PDB entry 7B2H | X-ray diffraction, 2.12 A resolution | chains A and D of the 6 polymer chains in the assembly

Chain A (and D):
Molecule: Methyl-coenzyme M reductase I subunit alpha
From: Methanothermobacter marburgensis (strain ATCC BAA-927 / DSM 2133 / JCM 14651 / NBRC 100331 / OCM 82 / Marburg)
Notes: EC 2.8.4.1; engineered mutation(s): wild-type; chain D of this document is another copy of the same molecule, construct and numbering; everything in this record applies to it too
Reference sequence: P11558 (MCRA_METTM); numbering as in UniProt (aligned over 1-550)
Chain sequence (550 residues; row label = number of the first residue in the row):
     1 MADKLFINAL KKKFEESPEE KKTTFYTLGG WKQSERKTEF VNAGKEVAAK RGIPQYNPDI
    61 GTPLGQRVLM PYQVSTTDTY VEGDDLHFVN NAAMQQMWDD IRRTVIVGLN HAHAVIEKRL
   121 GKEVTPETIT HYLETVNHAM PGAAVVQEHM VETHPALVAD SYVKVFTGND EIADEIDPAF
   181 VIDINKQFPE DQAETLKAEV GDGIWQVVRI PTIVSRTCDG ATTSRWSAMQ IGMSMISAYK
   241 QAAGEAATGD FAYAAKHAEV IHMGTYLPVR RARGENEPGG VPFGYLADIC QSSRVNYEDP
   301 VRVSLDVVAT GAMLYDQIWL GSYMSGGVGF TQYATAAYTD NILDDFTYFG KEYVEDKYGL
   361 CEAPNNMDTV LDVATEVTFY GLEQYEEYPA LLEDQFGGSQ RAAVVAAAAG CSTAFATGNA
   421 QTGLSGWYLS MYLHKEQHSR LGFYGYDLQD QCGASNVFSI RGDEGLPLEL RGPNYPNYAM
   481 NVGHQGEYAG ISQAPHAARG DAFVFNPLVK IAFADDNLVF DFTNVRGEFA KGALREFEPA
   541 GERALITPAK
Unresolved in the structure: 1-2 (chain D: 1-2, 550)
Modified residues: H257 (N1-methylated histidine; MHS); R271 (5-methyl-arginine; AGM); Q400 (2-methyl-glutamine; MGN); G445 (thioglycin; GL3); D450 (didehydroaspartate; DYA); C452 (S-methylcysteine; SMC)
Curated features (UniProtKB/Swiss-Prot):
  - binding site (coenzyme F430): Q147
  - binding site (coenzyme B): R225, K256, H257, R270
  - binding site (coenzyme M): Y333, Y444
  - modified residue: H257 (Pros-methylhistidine), R271 (5-methylarginine), G445 (1-thioglycine), C452 (S-methylcysteine)
Bound ions: Mg2+ site 1: E19 (shared with E127(D) of chain D); Mg2+ site 2: E20 (shared with D202(D) of chain D); K+ site 1: P58, I60, T62; K+ site 2: A144 (shared with I60(D), T62(D) of chain D); factor 430 Ni near Q147 (its only coordinating residue here); K+ site 3: S215, R216, C218 (shared with S215(D), R216(D), C218(D) of chain D); Mg2+ site 3: V269 (shared with E275(D) of chain D); Mg2+ site 4 near D356 (its only coordinating residue here)
Residues lining bound ligands:
  - 1-thioethanesulfonic acid (COM): Y333, F443, Y444
  - factor 430 (F43), molecule 1: A143, A144, V145, V146, Q147, M150, V151, M229, Q230, M233, I236, A243, G244
  - factor 430 (F43), molecule 2: G326, G327, V328, G329, F330, T331, Q332, Y333, F396, G397, S399, Q400, G442, F443
  - Coenzyme B (TP7), molecule 1: R225, K256, H257
  - Coenzyme B (TP7), molecule 2: R270, R271, L320, M324, S325, F330, F443, A479, M480, N481, V482
  - xenon (XE), molecule 1: Q192, S293, Y297, H496, A497, G500, D501
  - xenon (XE), molecule 2: I460, R461, G462

How chain A and chain D interact:
Pairs across the interface (271; chain A residue first):
  K37(A) - M150(D)  hydrogen bond (side chain-backbone)
  K37(A) - V151(D)
  K37(A) - E152(D)  salt bridge
  E39(A) - H154(D)  salt bridge
  F40(A) - E152(D)
  F40(A) - T153(D)
  F40(A) - H154(D)
  F40(A) - P155(D)
  A43(A) - H154(D)
  A43(A) - P155(D)  hydrophobic
  G44(A) - P155(D)
  V47(A) - P155(D)
  V47(A) - A156(D)  hydrophobic
  V47(A) - A159(D)  hydrophobic
  R51(A) - N137(D)
  R51(A) - A159(D)  hydrogen bond (side chain-backbone)
  R51(A) - S161(D)  hydrogen bond (side chain-backbone)
  R51(A) - Y162(D)
  R51(A) - N517(D)  hydrogen bond (backbone-side chain)
  G52(A) - A179(D)
  I53(A) - N137(D)
  I53(A) - Y162(D)  hydrophobic
  I53(A) - K164(D)
  I53(A) - A179(D)
  I53(A) - F180(D)  hydrophobic
  I53(A) - N517(D)
  P54(A) - N137(D)
  P54(A) - F180(D)
  Q55(A) - N137(D)
  Q55(A) - H138(D)
  Q55(A) - P141(D)
  Q55(A) - P155(D)  hydrogen bond (side chain-backbone)
  Q55(A) - V158(D)
  Q55(A) - A159(D)
  Y56(A) - H138(D)
  Y56(A) - A143(D)  hydrophobic
  Y56(A) - E152(D)  hydrogen bond
  Y56(A) - P155(D)  hydrophobic
  N57(A) - H138(D)  hydrogen bond (backbone-side chain)
  I60(A) - T135(D)
  I60(A) - V145(D)  hydrophobic
  G61(A) - V145(D)
  T62(A) - V145(D)  hydrogen bond (backbone-backbone)
  T62(A) - V146(D)  hydrogen bond (side chain-backbone)
  L64(A) - Q147(D)
  L64(A) - E148(D)
  L64(A) - H149(D)
  L64(A) - M150(D)
  L64(A) - E152(D)
  G65(A) - E148(D)  hydrogen bond (backbone-side chain)
  Q66(A) - E148(D)  hydrogen bond (backbone-side chain)
  R67(A) - E148(D)  hydrogen bond (backbone-side chain)
  R67(A) - H149(D)
  V68(A) - H149(D)  hydrogen bond (backbone-side chain)
  L69(A) - H149(D)
  M70(A) - H149(D)  hydrogen bond (backbone-side chain)
  Y72(A) - H149(D)
  G83(A) - V151(D)
  D84(A) - V151(D)
  D84(A) - E152(D)  hydrogen bond (side chain-backbone)
  H87(A) - V151(D)
  H87(A) - T153(D)
  F88(A) - T217(D)
  V89(A) - T153(D)
  V89(A) - L157(D)
  V89(A) - I213(D)
  V89(A) - V214(D)  hydrophobic
  V89(A) - I546(D)
  N90(A) - E152(D)  hydrogen bond (side chain-backbone)
  N90(A) - T153(D)
  N90(A) - H154(D)  hydrogen bond (side chain-backbone)
  N90(A) - L157(D)
  N90(A) - I546(D)
  N91(A) - I546(D)
  A92(A) - I546(D)
  Q95(A) - I213(D)
  Q95(A) - T217(D)  hydrogen bond
  Q95(A) - R543(D)  hydrogen bond
  W98(A) - T217(D)  hydrogen bond (side chain-backbone)
  R102(A) - R216(D)  hydrogen bond (side chain-backbone)
  R102(A) - T217(D)  hydrogen bond (side chain-backbone)
  R102(A) - C218(D)  hydrogen bond (side chain-backbone)
  T135(A) - I60(D)
  N137(A) - R51(D)
  N137(A) - I53(D)
  N137(A) - P54(D)
  N137(A) - Q55(D)
  H138(A) - Q55(D)
  H138(A) - Y56(D)
  H138(A) - N57(D)  hydrogen bond (side chain-backbone)
  P141(A) - Q55(D)
  G142(A) - V328(D)
  A143(A) - Y56(D)  hydrophobic
  A143(A) - V328(D)
  A144(A) - V328(D)
  V145(A) - I60(D)  hydrophobic
  V145(A) - G61(D)
  V145(A) - T62(D)  hydrogen bond (backbone-backbone)
  V146(A) - T62(D)  hydrogen bond (backbone-side chain)
  Q147(A) - L64(D)
  E148(A) - L64(D)
  E148(A) - G65(D)  hydrogen bond (side chain-backbone)
  E148(A) - Q66(D)  hydrogen bond (side chain-backbone)
  E148(A) - R67(D)  hydrogen bond (side chain-backbone)
  E148(A) - L69(D)
  H149(A) - L64(D)
  H149(A) - R67(D)
  H149(A) - V68(D)  hydrogen bond (side chain-backbone)
  H149(A) - L69(D)
  H149(A) - M70(D)  hydrogen bond (side chain-backbone)
  H149(A) - Y72(D)
  H149(A) - Q332(D)  hydrogen bond
  H149(A) - F396(D)
  M150(A) - K37(D)  hydrogen bond (backbone-side chain)
  M150(A) - L64(D)
  V151(A) - K37(D)
  V151(A) - G83(D)
  V151(A) - D84(D)
  V151(A) - H87(D)
  V151(A) - V328(D)
  V151(A) - T331(D)
  V151(A) - Q332(D)
  E152(A) - K37(D)  salt bridge
  E152(A) - F40(D)
  E152(A) - Y56(D)  hydrogen bond
  E152(A) - L64(D)
  E152(A) - D84(D)  hydrogen bond (backbone-side chain)
  E152(A) - N90(D)  hydrogen bond (backbone-side chain)
  T153(A) - F40(D)
  T153(A) - H87(D)
  T153(A) - V89(D)
  T153(A) - N90(D)
  H154(A) - E39(D)  salt bridge
  H154(A) - F40(D)
  H154(A) - A43(D)
  H154(A) - N90(D)  hydrogen bond (backbone-side chain)
  H154(A) - R535(D)
  P155(A) - F40(D)
  P155(A) - A43(D)  hydrophobic
  P155(A) - G44(D)
  P155(A) - V47(D)
  P155(A) - Q55(D)  hydrogen bond (backbone-side chain)
  P155(A) - Y56(D)  hydrophobic
  L157(A) - V89(D)
  L157(A) - N90(D)
  V158(A) - Q55(D)  hydrogen bond (backbone-side chain)
  A159(A) - V47(D)  hydrophobic
  A159(A) - R51(D)  hydrogen bond (backbone-side chain)
  A159(A) - Q55(D)
  S161(A) - R51(D)  hydrogen bond (backbone-side chain)
  Y162(A) - R51(D)
  Y162(A) - I53(D)  hydrophobic
  K164(A) - I53(D)
  A179(A) - G52(D)
  A179(A) - I53(D)
  F180(A) - I53(D)  hydrophobic
  F180(A) - P54(D)  hydrophobic
  I213(A) - V89(D)
  I213(A) - Q95(D)
  I213(A) - R216(D)
  V214(A) - V89(D)  hydrophobic
  V214(A) - S322(D)
  R216(A) - R102(D)  hydrogen bond (backbone-side chain)
  R216(A) - I213(D)
  R216(A) - R216(D)
  R216(A) - T217(D)  hydrogen bond
  R216(A) - R543(D)
  T217(A) - F88(D)
  T217(A) - Q95(D)  hydrogen bond
  T217(A) - W98(D)  hydrogen bond (backbone-side chain)
  T217(A) - R102(D)  hydrogen bond (backbone-side chain)
  T217(A) - R216(D)  hydrogen bond
  T217(A) - Y323(D)
  C218(A) - R102(D)  hydrogen bond (backbone-side chain)
  C218(A) - S322(D)  hydrogen bond
  C218(A) - Y323(D)
  D219(A) - R273(D)  salt bridge
  D219(A) - Y323(D)
  A221(A) - R273(D)
  T222(A) - R273(D)  hydrogen bond
  T222(A) - S322(D)
  T222(A) - Y323(D)
  R225(A) - R270(D)  hydrogen bond (side chain-backbone)
  R225(A) - R271(D)
  R225(A) - R273(D)
  R225(A) - Y323(D)
  R225(A) - M324(D)
  R225(A) - S325(D)
  W226(A) - S322(D)
  W226(A) - S325(D)  hydrogen bond (backbone-backbone)
  W226(A) - G326(D)
  W226(A) - G327(D)
  M229(A) - S325(D)
  M229(A) - G326(D)
  Q230(A) - G326(D)
  Q230(A) - G327(D)
  Q230(A) - V328(D)
  Y266(A) - V269(D)
  Y266(A) - A272(D)  hydrophobic
  V269(A) - Y266(D)
  R270(A) - R225(D)  hydrogen bond (backbone-side chain)
  R271(A) - R225(D)
  A272(A) - Y266(D)  hydrophobic
  A272(A) - G274(D)
  R273(A) - D219(D)  salt bridge
  R273(A) - A221(D)
  R273(A) - T222(D)  hydrogen bond
  R273(A) - R225(D)
  G274(A) - A272(D)
  S322(A) - V214(D)
  S322(A) - C218(D)  hydrogen bond
  S322(A) - T222(D)
  S322(A) - W226(D)
  Y323(A) - T217(D)
  Y323(A) - C218(D)
  Y323(A) - D219(D)
  Y323(A) - T222(D)
  Y323(A) - R225(D)
  M324(A) - R225(D)
  S325(A) - R225(D)
  S325(A) - W226(D)  hydrogen bond (backbone-backbone)
  S325(A) - M229(D)
  G326(A) - W226(D)
  G326(A) - M229(D)
  G326(A) - Q230(D)
  G327(A) - G142(D)
  G327(A) - W226(D)
  G327(A) - Q230(D)
  V328(A) - G142(D)
  V328(A) - A143(D)
  V328(A) - A144(D)
  V328(A) - V151(D)
  V328(A) - Q230(D)
  T331(A) - V151(D)
  Q332(A) - H149(D)  hydrogen bond
  Q332(A) - V151(D)
  F396(A) - H149(D)
  N517(A) - R51(D)  hydrogen bond (side chain-backbone)
  N517(A) - I53(D)
  R535(A) - H154(D)
  R535(A) - I546(D)
  R535(A) - T547(D)
  R535(A) - P548(D)
  E536(A) - P548(D)
  F537(A) - T547(D)
  F537(A) - P548(D)
  E538(A) - P548(D)
  P539(A) - R543(D)
  P539(A) - T547(D)
  A540(A) - R543(D)  hydrogen bond (backbone-side chain)
  E542(A) - E542(D)
  E542(A) - R543(D)  salt bridge
  E542(A) - A544(D)
  R543(A) - Q95(D)  hydrogen bond
  R543(A) - R216(D)
  R543(A) - P539(D)
  R543(A) - A540(D)  hydrogen bond (side chain-backbone)
  R543(A) - E542(D)  salt bridge
  A544(A) - E542(D)
  I546(A) - V89(D)
  I546(A) - N90(D)
  I546(A) - N91(D)
  I546(A) - A92(D)
  I546(A) - R535(D)
  T547(A) - R535(D)
  T547(A) - F537(D)
  T547(A) - P539(D)
  P548(A) - R535(D)
  P548(A) - E536(D)
  P548(A) - F537(D)
  P548(A) - E538(D)
Interface residues without a listed pair, chain A (113 interface residues in all): K50, P63, E134, A156, S215, S237, E277, I318, Y444, L545
Interface residues without a listed pair, chain D (111 interface residues in all): P63, E134, S215, S237, G244, I318, L545

Summary:
The interface between chain A and chain D involves 113 residues on one side and 111 on the other, with 61
hydrogen bonds and 8 salt bridges. Polar contacts include K37(A)-E152(D), E39(A)-H154(D) and D219(A)-R273(D).
Both chains are Methyl-coenzyme M reductase I subunit alpha (Methanothermobacter marburgensis (strain ATCC
BAA-927 / DSM 2133 / JCM 14651 / NBRC 100331 / OCM 82 / Marburg)). Entry 7B2H (Crystal structure of the
methyl-coenzyme M reductase from Methanothermobacter Marburgensis derivatized with xenon) was determined by
X-ray diffraction, deposited together with 7B2C.
